PDB entry 207L | X-ray diffraction, 1.80 A resolution | chain A

Chain A:
Molecule: Lysozyme
From: Homo sapiens
Notes: EC 3.2.1.17
UniProt: P00695 (LYC_HUMAN); residues 1-130 here correspond to UniProt positions 19-148 (UniProt number = residue number + 18)
Amino-acid sequence (130 residues; row label = number of the first residue in the row):
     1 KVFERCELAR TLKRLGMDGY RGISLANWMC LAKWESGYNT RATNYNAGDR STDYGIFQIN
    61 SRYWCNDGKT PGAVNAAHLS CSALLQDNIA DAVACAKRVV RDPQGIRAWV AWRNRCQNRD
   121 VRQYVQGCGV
Construct notes: engineered mutation Ala77 (Cys95 in P00695)
Cystine bridges: Cys6-Cys128, Cys30-Cys116, Cys65-Cys81
Covalent attachments: N-acetyl-L-cysteine (SC2) linked to Cys95
Residues lining bound ligands: N-acetyl-L-cysteine (SC2): Tyr63, Trp64, Val74, His78, Leu79, Arg98

Overview:
N-acetyl-L-cysteine is covalently linked to Cys95.
Chain A is Lysozyme (Homo sapiens); the structure, Mutant human lysozyme C77A, was determined by X-ray
diffraction together with 208L from the same study.
